4JI3 - chains A and I of the 21 polymer chains in the assembly; structure by X-ray diffraction, 3.35 A resolution.

# Chain A
Molecule: 16S rRNA
From: Thermus thermophilus
Sequence (1522 nucleotides; each row starts with the number of its first residue; note: 42 numbers in that range are skipped by the numbering (no residue carries them; nothing is unmodelled there); a row labelled like 190A-190L holds insertion residues (190A, then the next letters in order); numbering starts at 0):
     0 UUUGUUGGAG AGUUUGAUCC UGGCUCAGGG UGAACGCUGG CGGCGUGCCU AAGACAUGCA
    60 AGUCGUGCGG G
    73 CCGCGGGGUU UU
    88 ACUCCG
    95 UGGUC
   101 AGCGGCGGAC GGGUGAGUAA CGCGUGGGU
  129A G
   130 ACCUACCCGG AAGAGGGGGA CAACCCGGGG AAACUCGGGC UAAUCCCCCA UGUGGACCCG
   190 C
190A-190L CCCUUGGGGUGU
   191 GUCCAAAGGG CUUU
   216 GCCCGCUUCC GGAUGGGCCC GCGUCCCAUC AGCUAGUUGG UGGGGUAAUG GCCCACCAAG
   276 GCGACGACGG GUAGCCGGUC UGAGAGGAUG GCCGGCCACA GGGGCACUGA GACACGGGCC
   336 CCACUCCUAC GGGAGGCAGC AGUUAGGAAU CUUCCGCAAU GGGCGCAAGC CUGACGGAGC
   396 GACGCCGCUU GGAGGAAGAA GCCCUUCGGG GUGUAAACUC CUGAA
   442 CCCGGGACGA AACCCCCGAC GA
   474 GGGGACUGAC GGUACCGGG
   494 GUAAUAGCGC CGGCCAACUC CGUGCCAGCA GCCGCGGUAA UACGGAGGGC GCGAGCGUUA
   554 CCCGGAUUCA CUGGGCGUAA AGGGCGUGUA GGCGGCCUGG GGCGUCCCAU GUGAAAGACC
   614 ACGGCUCAAC CGUGGGGGAG CGUGGGAUAC GCUCAGGCUA GACGGUGGGA GAGGGUGGUG
   674 GAAUUCCCGG AGUAGCGGUG AAAUGCGCAG AUACCGGGAG GAACGCCGAU GGCGAAGGCA
   734 GCCACCUGGU CCACCCGUGA CGCUGAGGCG CGAAAGCGUG GGGAGCAAAC CGGAUUAGAU
   794 ACCCGGGUAG UCCACGCCCU AAACGAUGCG CGCUAGGUCU CUGGGUCU
   848 CCUGGGGGCC GAAGCUAACG CGUUAAGCGC GCCGCCUGGG GAGUACGGCC GCAAGGCUGA
   908 AACUCAAAGG AAUUGACGGG GGCCCGCACA AGCGGUGGAG CAUGUGGUUU AAUUCGAAGX
   968 AACGCGAAGA ACCUUACCAG GCCUUGACAU GCUAGG
 1003A G
  1004 AACCCGGGUG AAAGCCUGGG GUGCCCC
1030A-1030D GCGA
  1031 GGGGAGCCCU AGCACAGGUG CUGCAUGGCC GUCGUCAGCU CGUGCCGUGA GGUGUUGGGU
  1091 UAAGUCCCGC AACGAGCGCA ACCCCCGCCG UUAGUUGCCA GCGGUUCGGC CGGGCACUCU
  1151 AACGGGACUG CCCGCGAAA
  1171 GCGGGAGGAA GGAGGGGACG ACGUCUGGUC AGCAUGGCCC UUACGGCCUG GGCGACACAC
  1231 GUGCUACAAU GCCCACUACA AAGCGAUGCC ACCCGGCAAC GGGGAGCUAA UCGCAAAAAG
  1291 GUGGGCCCAG UUCGGAUUGG GGUCUGCAAC CCGACCCCAU GAAGCCGGAA UCGCUAGUAA
  1351 UCGCGGAUCA G
 1361A C
  1362 CAUGCCGCGG UGAAUACGUU CCCGGGCCUU GUACACACXG CCXGUXACGC CAUGGGAGCG
  1422 GGCUCUACCC GAAGUCGCCG GG
  1446 AGCCUACGGG
  1459 CAGGCGCCGA GGGUAGGGCC CGUGACUGGG GCGAAGUCGU AACAAGGUAG CUGUACCGGA
  1519 AGGUGCGGCU GGAUCCACUC CUUUCU
Unresolved in the structure: 0-4, 1533-1538
Sequence notes: conflict C1534 (A2157 in M26923.1), A1535 (C2158 in M26923.1)
Modified residues: PSU (pseudouridine-5'-monophosphate) at position 516, 7MG (7N-methyl-8-hydroguanosine-5'-monophosphate) at position 527, M2G (N2-dimethylguanosine-5'-monophosphate) at position 966, 5MC (5-methylcytidine-5'-monophosphate) at position 967, 2MG (2N-methylguanosine-5'-monophosphate) at position 1207, 5MC (5-methylcytidine-5'-monophosphate) at position 1400, 4OC (4n,o2'-methylcytidine-5'-monophosphate) at position 1402, 5MC (5-methylcytidine-5'-monophosphate) at position 1404, 5MC (5-methylcytidine-5'-monophosphate) at position 1407, UR3 (3-methyluridine-5'-monophoshate) at position 1498, MA6 (6N-dimethyladenosine-5'-monophoshate) at position 1518, MA6 (6N-dimethyladenosine-5'-monophoshate) at position 1519, PSU (pseudouridine-5'-monophosphate) at position 1540, PSU (pseudouridine-5'-monophosphate) at position 1541
Metal / ion sites: Mg2+ site 1 near U5 (its only coordinating residue here); Mg2+ site 2: U12, G22; Mg2+ site 3 near G21 (its only coordinating residue here); Mg2+ site 4 near C48 (its only coordinating residue here); Mg2+ site 5: C58, U387; Mg2+ site 6: A59, U387; Mg2+ site 7: G61, U62, G105; Mg2+ site 8 near G97 (its only coordinating residue here); Mg2+ site 9 near G107 (its only coordinating residue here); Mg2+ site 10: G117, G289; Mg2+ site 11: C121, G124, U125, G236; Mg2+ site 12 near C121 (its only coordinating residue here); 104 more Mg2+ sites not listed
Residues lining bound ligands: streptomycin (SRY): U12, U13, U14, C526, 7MG_527, C912, A913, A914, A915, C1490, G1491
What the authors report for this chain:
  - mutagenesis - C1490U: increased growth

# Chain I
Molecule: Ribosomal protein S9
From: Thermus thermophilus
Reference sequence: P80374 (RS9_THET8); numbering as in UniProt (aligned over 1-128)
Amino-acid sequence (128 residues; numbered 1 to 128; the number before each row is that of its first residue):
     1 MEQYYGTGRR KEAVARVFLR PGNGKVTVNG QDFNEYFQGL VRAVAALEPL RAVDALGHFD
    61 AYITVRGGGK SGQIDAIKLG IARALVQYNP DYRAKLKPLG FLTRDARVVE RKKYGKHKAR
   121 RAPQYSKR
Unresolved in the structure: 1

# Interface between chain A and chain I
Pairs across the interface (114; chain A residue first):
  G942(A) with Gln-124(I), base contact
  U943(A) with Gln-124(I), sugar contact
  M2G_966(A) with Arg-128(I), sugar contact
  5MC_967(A) with Arg-128(I), hydrogen bond to the sugar
  C1116(A) with Val-108(I), sugar contact
  G1117(A) with Arg-104(I), hydrogen bond to the phosphate; Ala-106(I), sugar contact
  C1118(A) with Arg-9(I), salt bridge to the phosphate; Arg-83(I), hydrogen bond to the sugar; Arg-104(I), salt bridge to the phosphate
  C1119(A) with Arg-9(I), salt bridge to the phosphate; Arg-83(I), salt bridge to the phosphate
  G1127(A) with Arg-66(I), hydrogen bond to the phosphate
  C1128(A) with Arg-16(I), hydrogen bond to the phosphate; Tyr-62(I), phosphate contact; Arg-66(I), salt bridge to the phosphate
  A1130(A) with Gln-3(I), hydrogen bond to the sugar; Phe-18(I), sugar contact; Arg-20(I), sugar contact; Tyr-62(I), sugar contact
  G1131(A) with Arg-20(I), salt bridge to the phosphate
  C1147(A) with Tyr-5(I), hydrogen bond to the sugar; Arg-16(I), hydrogen bond to the base
  U1148(A) with Tyr-5(I), sugar contact; Thr-7(I), hydrogen bond to the phosphate; Arg-9(I), phosphate contact; Val-14(I), phosphate contact; Arg-16(I), sugar contact
  C1149(A) with Arg-9(I), salt bridge to the phosphate; Val-14(I), phosphate contact
  G1178(A) with Arg-93(I), salt bridge to the phosphate; Lys-97(I), salt bridge to the phosphate
  A1179(A) with Arg-83(I), salt bridge to the phosphate; Arg-93(I), salt bridge to the phosphate; Lys-97(I), salt bridge to the phosphate; Leu-102(I), sugar contact; Thr-103(I), phosphate contact; Arg-104(I), sugar contact
  A1180(A) with Thr-103(I), hydrogen bond to the phosphate
  G1185(A) with Glu-110(I), sugar contact
  G1186(A) with Glu-110(I), sugar contact; Lys-113(I), phosphate contact; Arg-120(I), salt bridge to the phosphate
  G1187(A) with Lys-113(I), phosphate contact
  A1188(A) with Tyr-114(I), phosphate contact
  G1231(A) with Ser-126(I), hydrogen bond to the phosphate; Lys-127(I), phosphate contact
  U1232(A) with Gln-124(I), sugar contact; Tyr-125(I), phosphate contact; Ser-126(I), hydrogen bond to the phosphate
  G1233(A) with His-117(I), salt bridge to the phosphate; Pro-123(I), phosphate contact; Gln-124(I), hydrogen bond to the phosphate
  A1248(A) with Tyr-36(I), sugar contact; Lys-70(I), hydrogen bond to the base
  C1249(A) with Tyr-36(I), sugar contact; Gly-68(I), hydrogen bond to the sugar; Gly-69(I), sugar contact; Gln-73(I), hydrogen bond to the sugar
  A1250(A) with Glu-12(I), hydrogen bond to the sugar; Arg-66(I), phosphate contact; Gly-67(I), hydrogen bond to the phosphate; Gly-68(I), hydrogen bond to the phosphate
  A1251(A) with Glu-12(I), sugar contact; Gly-67(I), phosphate contact
  G1290(A) with Lys-70(I), base contact
  G1291(A) with Gln-38(I), hydrogen bond to the sugar; Gly-39(I), phosphate contact
  C1342(A) with Gln-124(I), sugar contact; Tyr-125(I), sugar contact
  G1343(A) with Arg-121(I), sugar contact; Ala-122(I), hydrogen bond to the sugar; Tyr-125(I), hydrogen bond to the phosphate
  C1344(A) with Arg-120(I), sugar contact
  U1345(A) with Arg-120(I), salt bridge to the phosphate
  A1346(A) with Arg-120(I), salt bridge to the phosphate
  G1347(A) with Arg-10(I), hydrogen bond to the base; Lys-11(I), base contact; Arg-107(I), hydrogen bond to the base; Val-108(I), sugar contact; Val-109(I), phosphate contact; Glu-110(I), hydrogen bond to the phosphate
  U1348(A) with Val-109(I), phosphate contact; Glu-110(I), hydrogen bond to the phosphate; Arg-120(I), phosphate contact
  A1349(A) with Lys-118(I), salt bridge to the phosphate; Arg-120(I), phosphate contact; Arg-121(I), hydrogen bond to the phosphate
  A1350(A) with Lys-118(I), salt bridge to the phosphate; Arg-121(I), salt bridge to the phosphate
  U1351(A) with Lys-118(I), hydrogen bond to the base
  C1366(A) with His-117(I), phosphate contact
  C1367(A) with Lys-112(I), salt bridge to the phosphate; Tyr-114(I), sugar contact; Gly-115(I), hydrogen bond to the phosphate; Lys-116(I), phosphate contact
  G1368(A) with Arg-111(I), salt bridge to the phosphate; Lys-112(I), salt bridge to the phosphate; Lys-113(I), phosphate contact; Tyr-114(I), hydrogen bond to the phosphate
  C1369(A) with Arg-111(I), phosphate contact; Lys-112(I), hydrogen bond to the phosphate
  G1370(A) with Glu-12(I), phosphate contact; Val-109(I), phosphate contact
  G1371(A) with Lys-11(I), phosphate contact; Gly-68(I), sugar contact; Gly-69(I), hydrogen bond to the phosphate
  U1372(A) with Lys-11(I), salt bridge to the phosphate; Gly-69(I), phosphate contact; Lys-70(I), phosphate contact; Ser-71(I), hydrogen bond to the phosphate; Gly-72(I), hydrogen bond to the phosphate
  G1373(A) with Lys-11(I), hydrogen bond to the base; Ser-71(I), hydrogen bond to the phosphate
Interface residues without a listed pair, chain A (55 interface residues in all): C1129, A1146, G1177, C1230, U1292, U1341
Interface residues without a listed pair, chain I (54 interface residues in all): Glu-2, Leu-40, Arg-42

# Overview
55 residues of chain A face 54 of chain I across their interface; the contacts include 36 hydrogen bonds and
23 salt bridges. Polar pairs include C1147(A)/Arg-16(I), A1248(A)/Lys-70(I) and G1347(A)/Arg-10(I). Chain A
binds streptomycin. U12(A) and G22(A) coordinate Mg2+ site 2. The paper reports that C1490U of chain A
increases growth.
Here chain A is 16S rRNA and chain I is Ribosomal protein S9, both from Thermus thermophilus. Entry 4JI3
(Crystal Structure of 30S ribosomal subunit from Thermus thermophilus) was determined by X-ray diffraction
(same publication as 4JI0, 4JI1, 4JI2, 4JI4, 4JI5, 4JI6, 4JI7 and 4JI8).
